Entry 6OEO (electron microscopy, 3.69 A resolution); this record covers chains C and I of the 9 polymer chains in the assembly.

# Chain C
Name: V(D)J recombination-activating protein 1
From: Mus musculus
Notes: EC 3.1.-.-, 2.3.2.27
Reference sequence: P15919 (RAG1_MOUSE); numbering as in UniProt (aligned over 1-1040)
Sequence (1040 residues; each row starts with the number of its first residue):
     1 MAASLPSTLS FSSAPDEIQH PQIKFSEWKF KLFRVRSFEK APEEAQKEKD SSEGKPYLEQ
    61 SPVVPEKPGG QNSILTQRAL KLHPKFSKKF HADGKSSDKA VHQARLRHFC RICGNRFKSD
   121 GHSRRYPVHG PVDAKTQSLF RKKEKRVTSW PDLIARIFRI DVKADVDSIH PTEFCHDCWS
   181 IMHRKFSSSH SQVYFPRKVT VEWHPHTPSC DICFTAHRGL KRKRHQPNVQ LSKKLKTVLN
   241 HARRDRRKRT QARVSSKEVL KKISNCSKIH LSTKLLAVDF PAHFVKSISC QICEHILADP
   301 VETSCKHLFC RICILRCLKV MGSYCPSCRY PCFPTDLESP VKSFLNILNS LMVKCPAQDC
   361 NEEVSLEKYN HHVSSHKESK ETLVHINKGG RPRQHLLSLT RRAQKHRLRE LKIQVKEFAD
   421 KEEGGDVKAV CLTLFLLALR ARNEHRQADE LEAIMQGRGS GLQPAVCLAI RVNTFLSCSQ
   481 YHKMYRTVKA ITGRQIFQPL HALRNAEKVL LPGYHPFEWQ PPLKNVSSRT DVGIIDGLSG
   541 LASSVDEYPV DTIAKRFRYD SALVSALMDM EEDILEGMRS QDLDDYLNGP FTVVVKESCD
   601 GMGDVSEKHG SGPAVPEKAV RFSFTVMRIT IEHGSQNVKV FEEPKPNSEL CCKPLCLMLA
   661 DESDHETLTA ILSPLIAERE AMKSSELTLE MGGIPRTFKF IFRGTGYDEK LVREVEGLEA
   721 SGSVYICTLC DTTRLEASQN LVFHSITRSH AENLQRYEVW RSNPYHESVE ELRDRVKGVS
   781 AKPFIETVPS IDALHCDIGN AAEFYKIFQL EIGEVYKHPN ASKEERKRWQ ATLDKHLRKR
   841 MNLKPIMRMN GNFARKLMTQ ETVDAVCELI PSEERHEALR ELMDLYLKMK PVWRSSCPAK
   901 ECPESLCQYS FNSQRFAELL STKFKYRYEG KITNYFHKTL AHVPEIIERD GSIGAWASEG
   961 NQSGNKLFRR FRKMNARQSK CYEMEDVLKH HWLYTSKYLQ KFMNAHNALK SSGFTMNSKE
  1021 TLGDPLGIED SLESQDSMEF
Not modelled in the structure: 1-392, 1009-1040
Differences from the reference sequence: engineered mutation Gln962 (Glu in P15919)
Metal / ion sites: Ca2+ site 1: Asp600, Asp708 (shared with 1 residue of chain J); Ca2+ site 2: Asp600, Gln962 (shared with 1 residue of chain J); Zn2+: Cys727, Cys730, His937, His942
UniProt features mapped onto this chain:
  - zinc finger: Cys290 to Arg329 (RING-type), Leu351 to Lys380 (RAG1-type)
  - DNA-binding region: Gly389 to Gln456 (NBD)
  - binding site (Zn(2+)): Cys266, His270, Cys290, Cys293, His295, Cys305, His307, Cys310, Cys313, Cys325, Cys328, Cys355, Cys360, His372, His376
  - binding site (a divalent metal cation): Asp600, Asp708
  - site: Trp893 (Essential for DNA hairpin formation, participates in base-stacking interactions near the cleavage site)
  - cross-link: Lys233 (Glycyl lysine isopeptide (Lys-Gly) (interchain with G-Cter in ubiquitin))
  - mutagenesis: Lys233 (K233M: Abolishes autoubiquitination), His307 (H307A: Displays lower E3 ligase activity and affects the joining step of V(D)J recombination), Cys325 (C325G: Loss of E3 ligase activity and affects the joining step of V(D)J recombination), Arg391 (R391A: Defects in converting nicked products to hairpins; R391L: Impairs DNA-binding and hairpin formation while maintaining some nicking activity), Arg393 (R393A: Impairs DNA-binding and hairpin formation while maintaining some nicking activity), Arg401 (R401A: Allows robust hairpin activity), Arg402 (R402A: Defects in converting nicked products to hairpins), Lys405 (K405A: Reduced hairpin activity), His406 (H406A: Allows robust hairpin activity), Arg407 (R407A: Impairs DNA-binding and reduces hairpin formation without affecting nicking activity), Asn443 (N443A: Impairs DNA-binding; when associated with A-445), His445 (H445A: Impairs DNA-binding; when associated with A-443), 22 further mutagenesis entries in UniProt
From the paper describing this entry:
  - mutagenesis - E962Q: abolished catalytic activity (citing earlier work)
  - mutagenesis - R848A: increased catalytic activity

# Chain I
Molecule: 50-nt DNA strand
Sequence (50 nucleotides; each row starts with the number of its first residue; numbers below 1 keep their minus sign (DC-3 is residue -3)):
    -3 CCTGGATCTG GCCTGTCTTA CACAGTGATA CAGCCCTTAA CAAAAACCCG
Not modelled in the structure: -3 to 0
Metal / ion sites: Ca2+ site 1: DA16, DC17 (shared with 2 residues of chain A); Ca2+ site 2: DC17 (shared with 2 residues of chain A)

# How chain C and chain I interact
Contacting residue pairs (18; chain C residue first):
  Ser477(C) with DT22(I), hydrogen bond to the phosphate; DG23(I), hydrogen bond to the phosphate
  Cys478(C) with DG23(I), hydrogen bond to the phosphate
  Ser479(C) with DT22(I), hydrogen bond to the phosphate
  Arg504(C) with DA24(I), salt bridge to the phosphate; DT25(I), base contact
  Gly610(C) with DA18(I), base contact
  Met974(C) with DT22(I), sugar contact
  Asn975(C) with DT22(I), phosphate contact; DG23(I), phosphate contact
  Ala976(C) with DT22(I), sugar contact
  Arg977(C) with DT22(I), base contact; DG23(I), sugar contact; DA24(I), sugar contact
  Asp986(C) with DG23(I), sugar contact
  Lys989(C) with DG23(I), phosphate contact; DA24(I), salt bridge to the phosphate
  His990(C) with DG23(I), salt bridge to the phosphate
Also at the interface, not in a pair above, chain C (18 interface residues in all): Arg401, Gln480, Glu507, His609, Ser611, Gln978
Also at the interface, not in a pair above, chain I (7 interface residues in all): DG21, DC32

# In short
Chain C and chain I form an interface of 18 and 7 residues respectively, with 4 hydrogen bonds and 3 salt
bridges. Among the polar pairs are Ser477(C)-DT22(I), Ser477(C)-DG23(I) and Cys478(C)-DG23(I). The paper
reports that E962Q of chain C abolishes catalytic activity; R848A of chain C increases catalytic activity.
Chain C is V(D)J recombination-activating protein 1 (Mus musculus) and chain I is a 50-nt DNA strand; the
structure, Cryo-EM structure of mouse RAG1/2 NFC complex (DNA1), was determined by electron microscopy,
deposited together with 6OEM, 6OEN, 6OEP, 6OEQ, 6OER and 6V0V.
